4PHF - chain A; structure by X-ray diffraction, 1.95 A resolution.

# Chain A
Protein: GTP-binding protein YPT7
Source organism: Saccharomyces cerevisiae
UniProt: P32939 (YPT7_YEAST); residue numbers follow UniProt; this construct covers 1-182
Sequence (184 residues; row label = number of the first residue in the row; numbers below 1 keep their minus sign (Gly-1 is residue -1)):
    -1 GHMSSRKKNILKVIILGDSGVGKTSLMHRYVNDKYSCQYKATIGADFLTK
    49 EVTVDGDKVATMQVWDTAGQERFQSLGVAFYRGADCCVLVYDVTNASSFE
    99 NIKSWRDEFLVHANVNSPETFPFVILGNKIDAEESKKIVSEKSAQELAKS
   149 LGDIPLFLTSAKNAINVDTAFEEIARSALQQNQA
Disordered / not traced: -1 to 6, 36-39, 66-74
Glycans and other covalent adducts: compound 2UH linked to Cys35
Construct notes: expression tag (-1 to 0); engineered mutation Cys35 (Gln in P32939)
Bound ions: Mg2+: Thr22 (together with 2UH)
Residues lining bound ligands: 2UH (N-[3-(propanoylamino)propyl]guanosine 5'-(trihydrogen diphosphate)): Asp16, Ser17, Gly18, Val19, Gly20, Lys21, Thr22, Ser23, Tyr33, Asn126, Lys127, Asp129, Ser158, Ala159, Lys160
Swiss-Prot annotation at these positions:
  - motif: Tyr37 to Phe45 (Effector region)
  - binding site (GTP): Ser17 to Ser23, Tyr33, Ser34, Gln36 to Thr40, Gly67, Asn126 to Asp129, Ser158 to Lys160
  - cross-link: Lys147 (Glycyl lysine isopeptide (Lys-Gly) (interchain with G-Cter in ubiquitin))
Reported in the primary citation:
  - binding site for 2UH: Cys35

# Summary
Compound 2UH is covalently linked to Cys35. Curated annotation (UniProt) lists 22 GTP-binding residues. The
paper reports a binding site for 2UH at Cys35.
Chain A is GTP-binding protein YPT7 (Saccharomyces cerevisiae); the structure, Crystal structure of Ypt7
covalently modified with GDP, was determined by X-ray diffraction, deposited together with 4PHG and 4PHH.
